PDB entry 8OLU | electron microscopy, 2.59 A resolution | chains D and E of the 28 polymer chains in the assembly

Chain D:
Name: Proteasome subunit alpha type
Source organism: Leishmania tarentolae
UniProtKB: A0A640KXA2 (A0A640KXA2_LEITA); residue numbers follow UniProt; this construct covers 1-248
Sequence (248 residues; row label = number of the first residue in the row):
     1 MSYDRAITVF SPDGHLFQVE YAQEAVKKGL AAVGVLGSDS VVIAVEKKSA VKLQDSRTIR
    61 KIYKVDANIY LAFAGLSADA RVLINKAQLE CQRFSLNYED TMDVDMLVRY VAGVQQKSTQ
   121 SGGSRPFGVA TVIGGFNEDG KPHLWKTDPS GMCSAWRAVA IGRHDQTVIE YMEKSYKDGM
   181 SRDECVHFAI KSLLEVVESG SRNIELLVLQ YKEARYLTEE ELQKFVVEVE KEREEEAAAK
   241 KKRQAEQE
Unresolved in the structure: 1, 236-248

Chain E:
Name: Proteasome alpha 5 subunit, putative
Source organism: Leishmania tarentolae
UniProtKB: A0A640KG82 (A0A640KG82_LEITA); residues 1-344 here = UniProt positions 1-344
Sequence (344 residues; each row starts with the number of its first residue):
     1 MLLPRLFSFP VCWSRALSLV CVYHVSLSFP SNSRRLCATP LLPLPCLCKL PAGHSPRKRC
    61 LFSFLSCFLD LTYFCIISFL HSVSCHLCFP LRRTRARHPI MFTSKSEYDR GVNTFSPEGR
   121 IFQIEYAVEA IKLGSTSLGI RTPEGVVLAA EKRVPSTLVV PSSMSKIMEV DSHIAAVMSG
   181 MVADARILVE HARVESQNHR FTYNEPMSVE SCTLATCDLS IQFGESGGRR KLMSRPFGVS
   241 LLIAGVDEKG PQLWQTDPSG THTRYDAQAI GGGAEAAQSV FTERYHRNMT LEEGETLAVD
   301 ILKQVMEDQL SPENIEVAVV RADDGKLHMY TPTEIKAIMS RMPE
Unresolved in the structure: 1-106, 225-231, 343-344

Interface between chain D and chain E:
Pairs across the interface (62; chain D residue first):
  Arg5(D) with Tyr108(E)
  Ala6(D) with Tyr108(E); Ser234(E)
  Ile7(D) with Tyr108(E), hydrogen bond (backbone-side chain)
  Thr8(D) with Ser234(E), hydrogen bond (backbone-side chain); Arg235(E)
  Val9(D) with Val112(E), hydrophobic; Gln123(E)
  Phe10(D) with Gln123(E), hydrogen bond (backbone-side chain); Tyr126(E), hydrophobic; Ala127(E), hydrophobic; Ala130(E), hydrophobic; Met181(E), hydrophobic; Arg235(E); Pro236(E); Gly238(E)
  Ser11(D) with Tyr126(E)
  Pro12(D) with Tyr126(E), hydrophobic; Glu129(E)
  Asp13(D) with Leu133(E)
  Gly14(D) with Tyr126(E); Glu129(E); Ala130(E); Met181(E)
  Leu16(D) with Met181(E), hydrophobic; Arg235(E)
  Phe17(D) with Glu107(E)
  Gln18(D) with Tyr108(E)
  Gln116(D) with Ala183(E); Asp184(E), hydrogen bond; Ile187(E); Arg235(E)
  Thr119(D) with Ser234(E); Arg235(E), hydrogen bond
  Gln120(D) with Asp184(E); Met233(E); Ser234(E), hydrogen bond (backbone-backbone); Arg235(E), hydrogen bond (side chain-backbone); Pro236(E); Phe237(E)
  Ser121(D) with Ser234(E)
  Gly122(D) with Ser234(E)
  Trp145(D) with Ser163(E)
  Ser150(D) with Ala183(E)
  Gly151(D) with Ala183(E)
  Ser154(D) with Ser163(E)
  Ala155(D) with Val159(E); Val160(E), hydrogen bond (backbone-backbone); Ser163(E), hydrogen bond (backbone-side chain)
  Trp156(D) with Ser156(E); Leu158(E); Val159(E), hydrophobic; Val160(E)
  Arg157(D) with Thr157(E), hydrogen bond (side chain-backbone); Leu158(E), hydrogen bond (backbone-backbone)
  Ala158(D) with Leu158(E)
  Met172(D) with Leu158(E), hydrophobic
  Glu173(D) with Pro155(E); Ser156(E), hydrogen bond; Thr157(E); Leu158(E)
  Tyr176(D) with Leu158(E), hydrophobic
Interface residues without a listed pair, chain D (33 interface residues in all): His15, Met152, Cys153, Ile169
Interface residues without a listed pair, chain E (29 interface residues in all): Met164, Val182, Leu232

In short:
The interface between chain D and chain E involves 33 residues on one side and 29 on the other; the contacts
include 12 hydrogen bonds. Among the polar pairs are Ile7(D)-Tyr108(E), Thr8(D)-Ser234(E) and
Phe10(D)-Gln123(E).
Chain D is Proteasome subunit alpha type and chain E is Proteasome alpha 5 subunit, putative, both from
Leishmania tarentolae; the structure, Leishmania tarentolae proteasome 20S subunit in complex with
1-Benzyl-N-(3-(cyclopropylcarbamoyl)phenyl)-6-oxo-1,6-dihydropyridazine-3-carboxamide, was determined by
electron microscopy.
